PDB entry 9G9G | electron microscopy, 3.38 A resolution | chains B and T of the 12 polymer chains in the assembly

# Chain B
Molecule: CRISPR system Cms protein Csm2
Organism: Enterococcus italicus DSM 15952
UniProt: E6LHV6 (CSM2_ENTI1); residues 1-140 here = UniProt positions 1-140
Sequence (140 residues; each row starts with the number of its first residue):
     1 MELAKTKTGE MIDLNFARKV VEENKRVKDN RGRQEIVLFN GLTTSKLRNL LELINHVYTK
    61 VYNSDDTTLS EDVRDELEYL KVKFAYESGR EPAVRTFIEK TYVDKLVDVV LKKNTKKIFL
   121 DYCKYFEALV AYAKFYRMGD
Disordered / not traced: 138-140

# Chain T
Molecule: CTR
Sequence (47 nucleotides; row label = number of the first residue in the row):
     1 CCCCCAGCGC UUCAGCGUUC UUCGGAAUGU CGCGCAUUGG CAUGGAA
Disordered / not traced: 1-7, 43-47

# How chain B and chain T interact
Residue-residue contacts (15; chain B residue first):
  Thr-43(B) / C23(T)  hydrogen bond to the phosphate
  Thr-43(B) / G24(T)  phosphate contact
  Thr-44(B) / G24(T)  phosphate contact
  Ser-45(B) / C23(T)  hydrogen bond to the phosphate
  Ser-45(B) / G24(T)  phosphate contact
  Lys-46(B) / U22(T)  salt bridge to the phosphate
  Lys-46(B) / C23(T)  salt bridge to the phosphate
  Arg-48(B) / A26(T)  hydrogen bond to the sugar
  Asn-49(B) / U22(T)  hydrogen bond to the phosphate
  Tyr-86(B) / C20(T)  hydrogen bond to the sugar
  Tyr-86(B) / U21(T)  hydrogen bond to the phosphate
  Arg-90(B) / C20(T)  salt bridge to the phosphate
  Arg-90(B) / U21(T)  hydrogen bond to the phosphate
  Arg-90(B) / U22(T)  salt bridge to the phosphate
  Lys-134(B) / G25(T)  salt bridge to the phosphate
Interface residues without a listed pair, chain B (10 interface residues in all): Glu-87

# Summary
10 residues of chain B and 7 residues of chain T are in contact, with 7 hydrogen bonds and 5 salt bridges.
Among the polar pairs are Arg-48(B)/A26(T), Tyr-86(B)/C20(T) and Thr-43(B)/C23(T).
Here chain B is CRISPR system Cms protein Csm2 (Enterococcus italicus DSM 15952) and chain T is CTR. Entry
9G9G (CryoEM structure of Enterococcus italicus Csm-crRNA-CTR1 complex (4.3) bound to AMPNPP) was determined
by electron microscopy (same publication as 9G9A, 9G9B, 9G9C, 9G9D, 9G9E, 9G9F and 4 further entries).
